Entry 1U3T (X-ray diffraction, 2.49 A resolution); this record covers chains A and B.

# Chain A (and B)
Name: Alcohol dehydrogenase alpha chain
Source organism: Homo sapiens
Notes: EC 1.1.1.1; chain B of this document is another copy of the same molecule, construct and numbering; everything in this record applies to it too
UniProtKB: P07327 (ADHA_HUMAN); residue numbers follow UniProt; this construct covers 1-374
Sequence (374 residues; numbered 1 to 374; the number before each row is that of its first residue):
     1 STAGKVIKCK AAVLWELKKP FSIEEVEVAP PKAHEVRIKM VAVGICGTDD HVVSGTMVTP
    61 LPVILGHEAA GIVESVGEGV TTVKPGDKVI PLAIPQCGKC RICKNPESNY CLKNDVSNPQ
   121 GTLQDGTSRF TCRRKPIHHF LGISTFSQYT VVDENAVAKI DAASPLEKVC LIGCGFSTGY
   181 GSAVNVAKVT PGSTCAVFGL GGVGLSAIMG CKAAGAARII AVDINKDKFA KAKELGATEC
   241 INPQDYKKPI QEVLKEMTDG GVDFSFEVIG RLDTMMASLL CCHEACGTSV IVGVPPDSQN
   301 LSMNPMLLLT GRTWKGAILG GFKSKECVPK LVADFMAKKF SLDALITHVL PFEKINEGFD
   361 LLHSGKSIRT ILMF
Metal / ion sites: Zn2+ site 1: C46, H67, C174 (together with cyclobutyl(cyclopentyl)formamide); Zn2+ site 2: C97, C100, C103, C111
Residues lining bound ligands:
  - cyclobutyl(cyclopentyl)formamide (CCB): C46, T48, M57, H67, A93, I94, V116, L141, C174, V294, I318, L319
  - NAD (nicotinamide-adenine-dinucleotide): C46, G47, T48, H51, C174, T178, G199, L200, G201, G202, V203, G204, V222, D223, I224, N225, K228, V268, I269, G270, R271, T274, V292, G293, V294, A317, I318, L319, L362, R369

# How chain A and chain B interact
Residue-residue contacts (83; chain A residue first):
  R101(A) with T258(B), hydrogen bond (side chain-backbone); D259(B), hydrogen bond (side chain-backbone); G261(B), hydrogen bond (side chain-backbone); D263(B), salt bridge; H283(B)
  I102(A) with H283(B); A285(B), hydrophobic; C286(B), hydrophobic
  N105(A) with C286(B)
  S108(A) with A285(B); C286(B)
  Y110(A) with E284(B); A285(B), hydrophobic; T310(B)
  S117(A) with E284(B), hydrogen bond
  T258(A) with R101(B), hydrogen bond (backbone-side chain)
  D259(A) with R101(B), hydrogen bond (backbone-side chain)
  G261(A) with R101(B), hydrogen bond (backbone-side chain)
  D263(A) with R101(B), salt bridge
  L272(A) with P305(B), hydrophobic
  M275(A) with P305(B), hydrophobic
  H283(A) with R101(B); I102(B)
  E284(A) with S117(B)
  A285(A) with I102(B), hydrophobic; S108(B); Y110(B), hydrophobic
  C286(A) with I102(B), hydrophobic; N105(B); E107(B); S108(B)
  I291(A) with L309(B)
  V292(A) with L309(B)
  G293(A) with L309(B)
  V294(A) with M306(B), hydrophobic; L309(B), hydrophobic
  P295(A) with P305(B), hydrophobic
  Q299(A) with P305(B)
  N300(A) with S302(B); M303(B); N304(B)
  L301(A) with L301(B); S302(B); M303(B), hydrogen bond (backbone-backbone); P305(B), hydrophobic
  S302(A) with N300(B); L301(B)
  M303(A) with N300(B), hydrogen bond (backbone-side chain); L301(B), hydrogen bond (backbone-backbone); W314(B), hydrophobic
  N304(A) with Q299(B); N300(B)
  P305(A) with M275(B), hydrophobic; L301(B), hydrophobic
  L308(A) with W314(B), hydrophobic; G316(B), hydrogen bond (backbone-backbone)
  L309(A) with I291(B); V292(B); G293(B); G316(B); A317(B), hydrogen bond (backbone-backbone); I318(B)
  T310(A) with Y110(B); I318(B)
  G311(A) with G316(B)
  R312(A) with K315(B); G316(B), hydrogen bond (backbone-backbone)
  T313(A) with T313(B); W314(B); K315(B)
  W314(A) with M303(B), hydrophobic; L308(B), hydrophobic; T313(B); W314(B), hydrogen bond (backbone-backbone)
  K315(A) with R312(B); T313(B)
  G316(A) with L308(B), hydrogen bond (backbone-backbone); L309(B); G311(B); R312(B), hydrogen bond (backbone-backbone)
  A317(A) with L308(B); L309(B), hydrogen bond (backbone-backbone)
  I318(A) with L309(B), hydrogen bond (backbone-backbone)
Other interface residues (no listed pair), chain A (42 interface residues in all): G260, V262, M306
Other interface residues (no listed pair), chain B (44 interface residues in all): G260, V262, L272, V294, P295, S298

# Overview
42 residues of chain A face 44 of chain B across their interface; the contacts include 18 hydrogen bonds and 2
salt bridges. Among the polar pairs are R101(A)-D263(B), R101(A)-T258(B) and R101(A)-D259(B). Bound to chain
A: NAD and cyclobutyl(cyclopentyl)formamide.
Chain A and chain B are both Alcohol dehydrogenase alpha chain (Homo sapiens); the structure, Crystal
Structure of Human Alcohol Dehydrogenase Alpha-Alpha Isoform Complexed with
N-Cyclopentyl-N-Cyclobutylformamide, was determined by X-ray diffraction, deposited together with 1U3U, 1U3V
and 1U3W.
